2J8C - chains H and L of the 3 polymer chains in the assembly; structure by X-ray diffraction, 1.87 A resolution.

Chain H:
Molecule: Reaction center protein H chain
Organism: Rhodobacter sphaeroides
Reference sequence: P0C0Y7 (RCEH_RHOSH); residues 1-260 here = UniProt positions 1-260
Sequence (260 residues; numbered 1 to 260; the number before each row is that of its first residue):
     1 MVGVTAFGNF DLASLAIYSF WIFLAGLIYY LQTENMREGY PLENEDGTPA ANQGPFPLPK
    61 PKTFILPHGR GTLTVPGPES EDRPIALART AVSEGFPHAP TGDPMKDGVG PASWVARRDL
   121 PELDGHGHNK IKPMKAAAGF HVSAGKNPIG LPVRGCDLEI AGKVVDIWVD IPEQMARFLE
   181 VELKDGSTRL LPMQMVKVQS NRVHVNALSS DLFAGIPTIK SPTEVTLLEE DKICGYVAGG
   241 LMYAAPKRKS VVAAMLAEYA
Unresolved in the structure: 1-10, 252-260
Ligand contacts: glucosyl-galactosyl diacyl-glycerol (GGD; nonadec-10-enoic acid 2-[3,4-dihydroxy-6-hydroxymethyl-5-(3,4,5-trihydroxy-6-hydroxymethyl-tetrahydro-pyran-2-yloxy)-tetrahydro-pyran-2-yloxy] -1-octadec-9-enoyloxymethyl-ethyl ester): Ile28, Gln32, Tyr40, Leu42, Asn52, Gln53, Gly54, Pro55, Phe56

Chain L:
Molecule: Reaction center protein L chain
Organism: Rhodobacter sphaeroides
Reference sequence: P0C0Y8 (RCEL_RHOSH); numbering as in UniProt (aligned over 1-281)
Sequence (281 residues; numbered 1 to 281; the number before each row is that of its first residue):
     1 ALLSFERKYR VPGGTLVGGN LFDFWVGPFY VGFFGVATFF FAALGIILIA WSAVLQGTWN
    61 PQLISVYPPA LEYGLGGAPL AKGGLWQIIT ICATGAFVSW ALREVEICRK LGIGYHIPFA
   121 FAFAILAYLT LVLFRPVMMG AWGYAFPYGI WTHLDWVSNT GYTYGNFHYN PAHMIAISFF
   181 FTNALALALH GALVLSAANP EKGKEMRTPD HEDTFFRDLV GYSIGTLGIH RLGLLLSLSA
   241 VFFSALCMII TGTIWFDQWV DWWQWWVKLP WWANIPGGIN G
Bound ions: bacteriochlorophyll a Mg site 1 near His153 (its only coordinating residue here); bacteriochlorophyll a Mg site 2 near His173 (its only coordinating residue here); Fe ion: His190, His230 (shared with 3 residues of chain M)
Ligand contacts:
  - bacteriochlorophyll a (BCL), molecule 1: Ile46, Ile49, Tyr128, Leu131, Phe146, Ile150, Trp151, His153, Leu154, Trp156, Val157
  - bacteriochlorophyll a (BCL), molecule 2: Phe97, Phe121, Ala124, Ile125, Ala127, Tyr128, Leu131, Trp156, Val157, Ser158, Thr160, Gly161, Tyr162, Asn166, Phe167, His168, His173, Ala176, Ile177, Phe180, Phe181, Val241, Ser244, Ala245, Cys247, Met248
  - bacteriochlorophyll a (BCL), molecule 3: Val157, Tyr162, His168, Phe181
  - bacteriochlorophyll a (BCL), molecule 4: His168, His173, Met174, Ile177, Ser178, Phe181, Thr182, Leu185
  - bacteriopheophytin a (BPH), molecule 1: Thr38, Phe41, Ala42, Gly45, Ile49, Ile89, Cys92, Ala93, Ala96, Phe97, Trp100, Glu104, Ile117, Ala120, Phe121, Phe123, Ala124, Tyr128, Phe146, Tyr148, Gly149, Ile150, His153, Phe180, Ser237, Leu238, Val241
  - bacteriopheophytin a (BPH), molecule 2: Phe181, Ala184, Leu185, Ala188, Leu189, Phe216, Leu219, Val220
  - glucosyl-galactosyl diacyl-glycerol (GGD; nonadec-10-enoic acid 2-[3,4-dihydroxy-6-hydroxymethyl-5-(3,4,5-trihydroxy-6-hydroxymethyl-tetrahydro-pyran-2-yloxy)-tetrahydro-pyran-2-yloxy] -1-octadec-9-enoyloxymethyl-ethyl ester): Ala1, Val26, Gly27, Pro28, Phe29
  - heptane-1,2,3-triol (HTO), molecule 1: Phe41, Leu44, Ile88, Ile91, Cys92
  - heptane-1,2,3-triol (HTO), molecule 2: Trp86, Gln87, Thr90, Ile91, Thr94, Leu133, Trp142
  - 1,2-diacyl-sn-glycero-3-phosphocholine (PC1): Val220, Gly221, Tyr222
  - ubiquinone-10 (U10), molecule 1: Val26, Phe29, Tyr30, Val31, Gly35, Thr38, Trp100, Arg103
  - ubiquinone-10 (U10), molecule 2: Thr182, Leu185, Ala186, Leu189, His190, Leu193, Val194, Glu212, Asp213, Phe216, Val220, Tyr222, Ser223, Ile224, Gly225, Thr226, Ile229, Leu232

Chain H / chain L interface:
Residue-residue contacts (73):
  Gly39(H) with Leu3(L); Ser4(L), hydrogen bond (backbone-backbone); Phe5(L)
  Tyr40(H) with Leu3(L), hydrophobic
  Leu42(H) with Ala1(L), hydrophobic; Leu2(L); Leu3(L), hydrophobic
  Glu43(H) with Ala1(L); Leu2(L), hydrogen bond (backbone-backbone); Ser4(L)
  Glu45(H) with Leu2(L); Arg7(L)
  Ala50(H) with Ala1(L), hydrophobic
  Lys62(H) with Asn199(L), hydrogen bond
  Phe64(H) with Ala198(L); Met206(L), hydrophobic
  Ile65(H) with Gly203(L); Lys204(L); Glu205(L); Met206(L), hydrogen bond (backbone-backbone)
  Leu66(H) with Met206(L), hydrophobic
  Pro67(H) with Glu205(L); Met206(L)
  His68(H) with Glu205(L)
  Glu79(H) with Ser4(L), hydrogen bond
  Glu81(H) with Ser4(L); Phe5(L); Lys8(L), salt bridge
  Arg83(H) with Lys8(L)
  Ile85(H) with Lys8(L)
  Leu87(H) with Arg7(L); Lys8(L); Val11(L), hydrophobic
  Ala88(H) with Arg7(L)
  Arg89(H) with Arg7(L)
  Gly95(H) with Phe24(L); Trp25(L), hydrogen bond (backbone-backbone)
  Phe96(H) with Phe24(L), hydrophobic
  Pro97(H) with Arg10(L); Val11(L); Pro12(L); Asp23(L); Trp25(L)
  His98(H) with Arg7(L); Arg10(L), hydrogen bond (backbone-backbone); Val11(L); Pro12(L)
  Val109(H) with Lys8(L)
  Gly110(H) with Lys8(L), hydrogen bond (backbone-backbone); Tyr9(L); Val11(L)
  Pro111(H) with Val11(L); Lys110(L); Leu111(L); Gly112(L)
  Ser113(H) with Lys8(L); Tyr9(L)
  Trp114(H) with Lys8(L)
  Val115(H) with Tyr9(L)
  Asp124(H) with Asp210(L)
  Gly125(H) with Thr208(L); Asp210(L), hydrogen bond (backbone-side chain)
  Lys130(H) with Pro209(L)
  Pro172(H) with Asp210(L)
  Glu173(H) with Pro209(L); Thr226(L), hydrogen bond
  Ala238(H) with Gly112(L)
  Met242(H) with Pro12(L); Gly13(L); Gly14(L); Arg109(L); Lys110(L)
  Tyr243(H) with Val11(L)
Other interface residues (no listed pair), chain H (43 interface residues in all): Pro41, Asn52, Glu94, Ala99, Pro100, Met175
Other interface residues (no listed pair), chain L (32 interface residues in all): Asp213, Leu227

Overview:
Chain H and chain L form an interface of 43 and 32 residues respectively; the contacts include 10 hydrogen
bonds and 1 salt bridge. Among the polar pairs are Glu81(H)-Lys8(L), Lys62(H)-Asn199(L) and Glu79(H)-Ser4(L).
Glucosyl-galactosyl diacyl-glycerol is bound between chain H and chain L.
Here chain H is Reaction center protein H chain and chain L is Reaction center protein L chain, both from
Rhodobacter sphaeroides. Entry 2J8C (X-ray high resolution structure of the photosynthetic reaction center
from Rb. sphaeroides at pH 8 in ...) was determined by X-ray diffraction together with 2J8D, 2UWS, 2UWT, 2UWU,
2UWV, 2UWW and 7 further entries from the same study.
